5THO - chains G and N of the 28 polymer chains in the assembly; structure by X-ray diffraction, 3.00 A resolution.

Chain G:
Name: Proteasome subunit alpha
From: Mycobacterium tuberculosis (strain ATCC 25177 / H37Ra)
Notes: EC 3.4.25.1
Reference sequence: A5U4D5 (PSA_MYCTA); numbering as in UniProt (aligned over 10-248)
Chain sequence (240 residues; row label = number of the first residue in the row):
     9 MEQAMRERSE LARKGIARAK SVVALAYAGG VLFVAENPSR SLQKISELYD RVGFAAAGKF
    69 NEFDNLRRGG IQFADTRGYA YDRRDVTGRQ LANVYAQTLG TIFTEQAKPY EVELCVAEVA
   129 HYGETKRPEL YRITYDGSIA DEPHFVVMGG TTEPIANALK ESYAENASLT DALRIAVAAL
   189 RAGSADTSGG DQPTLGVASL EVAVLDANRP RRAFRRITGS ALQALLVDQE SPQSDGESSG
Not modelled in the structure: 193-201, 236-248
Differences from the reference sequence: initiating methionine (9)

Chain N:
Name: Proteasome subunit beta
From: Mycobacterium tuberculosis (strain ATCC 25177 / H37Ra)
Notes: EC 3.4.25.1
Reference sequence: A5U4D6 (PSB_MYCTA); residues 1-234 here correspond to UniProt positions 58-291 (UniProt number = residue number + 57)
Chain sequence (240 residues; each row starts with the number of its first residue):
     1 TTIVALKYPG GVVMAGDRRS TQGNMISGRD VRKVYITDDY TATGIAGTAA VAVEFARLYA
    61 VELEHYEKLE GVPLTFAGKI NRLAIMVRGN LAAAMQGLLA LPLLAGYDIH ASDPQSAGRI
   121 VSFDAAGGWN IEEEGYQAVG SGSLFAKSSM KKLYSQVTDG DSGLRVAVEA LYDAADDDSA
   181 TGGPDLVRGI FPTAVIIDAD GAVDVPESRI AELARAIIES RSGADTFGSD GGEKHHHHHH
Not modelled in the structure: 223-240
Differences from the reference sequence: expression tag (235-240)
Small-molecule neighbours:
  - 7C7 (N,N-diethyl-N~2~-(3-phenylpropanoyl)-L-asparaginyl-O-methyl-N-[(naphthalen-1-yl)methyl]-L-serinamide), molecule 1: T1, R19, S20, T21, Q22, S27, V31, R32, K33, I45, G47, T48, A49, A52, V53, L98
  - 7C7, molecule 2: L91, M95, S122, F123, D124, A125, A126, G128, W129, N130
UniProt features mapped onto this chain:
  - active site: T1 (Nucleophile)
From the paper describing this entry:
  - binding site for 7C7: S20, T21, Q22, S27, G47, A49, L91, M95, L98, D124, A125, A126
  - catalytic residues: T1 (citing earlier work)
  - specificity-determining residues: S20, Q22, S27, A125 (proposed by the authors, not directly observed)

Interface between chain G and chain N:
Pairs across the interface - 24 pairs, chain G then chain N:
  E55(G) - K68(N)
  L56(G) - K68(N)  hydrogen bond (backbone-side chain)
  Y57(G) - K68(N)
  D58(G) - E64(N)
  R75(G) - K68(N)  hydrogen bond (side chain-backbone)
  R75(G) - L69(N)  hydrogen bond (side chain-backbone)
  R76(G) - L69(N)
  R76(G) - E70(N)  salt bridge
  I79(G) - H65(N)
  I79(G) - K68(N)
  I79(G) - L69(N)  hydrophobic
  Q80(G) - H65(N)
  D83(G) - H65(N)  salt bridge
  D83(G) - K68(N)  salt bridge
  G86(G) - R57(N)  hydrogen bond (backbone-side chain)
  Y87(G) - E54(N)  hydrogen bond
  Y87(G) - R57(N)  hydrogen bond (backbone-side chain)
  Y87(G) - L58(N)  hydrophobic
  Y89(G) - R57(N)
  R91(G) - E64(N)  salt bridge
  R219(G) - E64(N)  salt bridge
  R220(G) - E64(N)  salt bridge
  R220(G) - E67(N)  salt bridge
  R220(G) - K68(N)
Other interface residues (no listed pair), chain G (18 interface residues in all): S54, A88, D90
Other interface residues (no listed pair), chain N (10 interface residues in all): V61

Summary:
The interface between chain G and chain N involves 18 residues on one side and 10 on the other; the contacts
include 6 hydrogen bonds and 7 salt bridges. Among the polar pairs are R76(G)-E70(N), D83(G)-H65(N) and
D83(G)-K68(N). The paper reports the catalytic residue T1(N); a binding site for 7C7 at S20(N), T21(N) and
Q22(N) among others.
Here chain G is Proteasome subunit alpha and chain N is Proteasome subunit beta, both from Mycobacterium
tuberculosis (strain ATCC 25177 / H37Ra). Entry 5THO (Crystal Structure of Mycobacterium Tuberculosis
Proteasome in complex with N,C-capped Dipeptide Inhibitor PKS2205) was determined by X-ray diffraction
together with 5TRG, 5TRR, 5TRS, 5TRY and 5TS0 from the same study.
